PDB entry 2X7N | electron microscopy, 11.80 A resolution (very low resolution: no residue pairs are listed; an interface is given only as per-side residue counts) | chains A and B of the 4 polymer chains in the assembly

[Chain A]
Molecule: Sarcin-ricin loop
Source organism: Saccharomyces cerevisiae
Notes: fragment: 2684-2711
Sequence (28 nucleotides; each row starts with the number of its first residue):
  2684 ACCGUAUAGUACGAGAGGAACUACGGUU

[Chain B]
Molecule: Eukaryotic translation initiation factor 6
Source organism: Saccharomyces cerevisiae
Reference sequence: Q12522 (IF6_YEAST); numbering as in UniProt (aligned over 1-224)
Chain sequence (224 residues; row label = number of the first residue in the row):
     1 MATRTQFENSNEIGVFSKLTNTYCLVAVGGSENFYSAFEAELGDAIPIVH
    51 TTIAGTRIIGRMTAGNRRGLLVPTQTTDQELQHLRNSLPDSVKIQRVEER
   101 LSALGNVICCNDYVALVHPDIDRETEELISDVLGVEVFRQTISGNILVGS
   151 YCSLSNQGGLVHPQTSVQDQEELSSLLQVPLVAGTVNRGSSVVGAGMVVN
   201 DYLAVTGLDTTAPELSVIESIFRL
Curated features (UniProtKB/Swiss-Prot):
  - modified residue (Phosphoserine): Ser-174, Ser-175
What the authors report for this chain:
  - post-translational modification sites: Ser-174, Ser-175 (citing earlier work)

[Interface between chain A and chain B]
At this resolution (12 A) residue pairs are not listed: 6 residues of chain A and 6 of chain B lie at the interface.

[Overview]
Chain A and chain B each contribute 6 residues to their interface. The paper reports modification sites
Ser-174(B) and Ser-175(B).
Chain A is Sarcin-ricin loop and chain B is Eukaryotic translation initiation factor 6, both from
Saccharomyces cerevisiae; the structure, Mechanism of eIF6s anti-association activity, was determined by
electron microscopy.
